Entry 5TE7 (X-ray diffraction, 2.15 A resolution); this record covers chains H and G of the 3 polymer chains in the assembly.

Chain H:
Molecule: Heavy chain of N6
Source organism: Homo sapiens
Amino-acid sequence (225 residues; numbered 1 to 216 plus 9 insertion-coded residues; the number before each row is that of its first residue; a row labelled like 82A-82C holds insertion residues (82A, then the next letters in order)):
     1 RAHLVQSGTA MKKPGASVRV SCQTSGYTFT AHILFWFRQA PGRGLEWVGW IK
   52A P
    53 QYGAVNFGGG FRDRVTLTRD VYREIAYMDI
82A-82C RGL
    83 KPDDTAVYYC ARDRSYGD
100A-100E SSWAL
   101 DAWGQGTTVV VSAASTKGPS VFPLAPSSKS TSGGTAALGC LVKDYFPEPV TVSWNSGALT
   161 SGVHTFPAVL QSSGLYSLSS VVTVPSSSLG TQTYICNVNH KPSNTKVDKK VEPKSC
Disulfide bonds: Cys-22/Cys-92, Cys-140/Cys-196

Chain G:
Molecule: HIV-1 gp120 core
Source organism: Human immunodeficiency virus 1
Amino-acid sequence (350 residues; numbered 44 to 492; 99 numbers in that range are skipped by the numbering (no residue carries them; nothing is unmodelled there); the number before each row is that of its first residue):
    44 VWKEAKTTLF CASDAKAHKE EVHNIWATHA CVPTDPNPQE IVLKNVTENF NMWKNDMVDQ
   104 MHEDIISLWD QSLKPCVKLT G
   198 GSAVTQACPK VSFDPIPIHY CAPAGYAILK CNNKTFNGTG PCNNVSTVQC THGIKPVVST
   258 QLLLNGSLAE EEVVIRFENL TNNAKIIIVH LNESVEINCT RPSN
   318 GGSGSGGDIR QAHCNISRKK WNTTLQRVKE KLKEKFPN
   357 KTIQFAPSSG GDLEITTHSF NCRGEFFYCY TSDLFNSTYM
   406 SNNTGGANIT LQCRIKQIIR MWQGVGQAMY APPIAGNITC KSNITGLLLT RDGGKEKNDT
   466 ETFRPGGGDM RDNWRSELYK YKVVEIK
Not modelled in the structure: 44, 318-324, 406-409, 461, 492
Disulfide bonds: Cys-54/Cys-74, Cys-119/Cys-205, Cys-218/Cys-247, Cys-228/Cys-239, Cys-296/Cys-331, Cys-378/Cys-445, Cys-385/Cys-418
Covalently attached groups: N-acetylglucosamine (NAG) linked to Asn-234, Asn-241, Asn-262, Asn-289, Asn-295, Asn-392, Asn-448

Chain H / chain G interface:
Contacting residue pairs - 41 pairs, chain H then chain G:
  Thr-30(H) with Val-430(G)
  Trp-47(H) with Asn-280(G)
  Trp-50(H) with Asn-280(G), hydrogen bond; Ala-281(G), hydrophobic
  Lys-52(H) with Ala-281(G), hydrogen bond (side chain-backbone)
  Gln-53(H) with Gly-473(G), hydrogen bond (side chain-backbone)
  Tyr-54(H) with Gly-367(G); Asp-368(G), hydrogen bond (backbone-backbone); Glu-370(G); Ile-371(G); Arg-425(G), hydrogen bond (side chain-backbone); Met-426(G), hydrogen bond (side chain-backbone); Trp-427(G), hydrogen bond (side chain-backbone); Gly-473(G)
  Gly-55(H) with Gly-367(G)
  Ala-56(H) with Ile-371(G)
  Asn-58(H) with Asn-280(G), hydrogen bond (side chain-backbone); Arg-456(G), hydrogen bond (side chain-backbone); Asp-457(G); Gly-458(G), hydrogen bond (side chain-backbone)
  Phe-59(H) with Gly-458(G), hydrogen bond (backbone-backbone)
  Gly-60(H) with Gly-459(G)
  Gly-61(H) with Gly-459(G), hydrogen bond (backbone-backbone)
  Gly-62(H) with Lys-460(G)
  Arg-64(H) with Ser-365(G), hydrogen bond; Asp-457(G), salt bridge; Gly-458(G); Arg-469(G)
  Asp-65(H) with Lys-460(G), salt bridge
  Arg-71(H) with Asp-368(G), salt bridge
  Val-73(H) with Val-430(G), hydrophobic
  Tyr-74(H) with Gly-124(G); Gly-198(G)
  Gly-99(H) with Arg-476(G), hydrogen bond (backbone-side chain)
  Asp-100(H) with Lys-97(G), salt bridge; Lys-282(G), salt bridge
  Ser-100A(H) with Asn-279(G), hydrogen bond; Ala-281(G); Lys-282(G)
  Trp-100C(H) with Asn-279(G), hydrogen bond; Asn-280(G)
Also at the interface, not in a pair above, chain H (24 interface residues in all): Ile-33, Val-57
Also at the interface, not in a pair above, chain G (26 interface residues in all): Gly-366, Asp-474
From the paper, about this interface:
  - residue pairs: Arg-71(H)/Asp-368(G) (salt bridge)
  - epitope / paratope residues, chain H: Arg-71(H)
  - epitope / paratope residues, chain G: Asp-368(G)

In short:
24 residues of chain H and 26 residues of chain G are in contact; the contacts include 16 hydrogen bonds and 5
salt bridges. Polar contacts include Arg-64(H)/Asp-457(G), Asp-65(H)/Lys-460(G) and Arg-71(H)/Asp-368(G). The
authors report a salt bridge between Arg-71(H) and Asp-368(G). From the paper: epitope/paratope residues
Arg-71(H) and Asp-368(G).
Here chain H is Heavy chain of N6 (Homo sapiens) and chain G is HIV-1 gp120 core (Human immunodeficiency virus
1). Entry 5TE7 (Crystal Structure of Broadly Neutralizing VRC01-class Antibody N6 in Complex with HIV-1 Clade
C Strain DU172.17 ...) was determined by X-ray diffraction together with 5TE6 from the same study.
